PDB entry 5G4H | X-ray diffraction, 1.50 A resolution | chains A and C of the 3 polymer chains in the assembly

== Chain A ==
Name: Urease subunit gamma
Organism: Sporosarcina pasteurii
Notes: EC 3.5.1.5
Reference sequence: A0A0H3YGY5 (A0A0H3YGY5_SPOPA); residues 1-100 here = UniProt positions 1-100
Amino-acid sequence (100 residues; each row starts with the number of its first residue):
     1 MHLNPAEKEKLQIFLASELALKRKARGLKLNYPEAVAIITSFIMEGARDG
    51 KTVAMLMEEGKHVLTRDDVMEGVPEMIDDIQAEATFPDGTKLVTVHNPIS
Modified residues: Met-1 (n-carboxymethionine; CXM)

== Chain C ==
Name: Urease subunit alpha
Organism: Sporosarcina pasteurii
Notes: EC 3.5.1.5
Reference sequence: A0A0H3YL32 (A0A0H3YL32_SPOPA); numbering as in UniProt (aligned over 1-570)
Amino-acid sequence (570 residues; row label = number of the first residue in the row):
     1 MKINRQQYAESYGPTVGDQVRLADTDLWIEVEKDYTTYGDEANFGGGKVL
    51 REGMGENGTYTRTENVLDLLLTNALILDYTGIYKADIGVKDGYIVGIGKG
   101 GNPDIMDGVTPNMIVGTATEVIAAEGKIVTAGGIDTHVHFINPDQVDVAL
   151 ANGITTLFGGGTGPAEGSKATTVTPGPWNIEKMLKSTEGLPINVGILGKG
   201 HGSSIAPIMEQIDAGAAGLKIHEDWGATPASIDRSLTVADEADVQVAIHS
   251 DTLNEAGFLEDTLRAINGRVIHSFHVEGAGGGHAPDIMAMAGHPNVLPSS
   301 TNPTRPFTVNTIDEHLDMLMVCHHLKQNIPEDVAFADSRIRPETIAAEDI
   351 LHDLGIISMMSTDALAMGRAGEMVLRTWQTADKMKKQRGPLAEEKNGSDN
   401 FRAKRYVSKYTINPAIAQGIAHEVGSIEEGKFADLVLWEPKFFGVKADRV
   451 IKGGIIAYAQIGDPSASIPTPQPVMGRRMYGTVGDLIHDTNITFMSKSSI
   501 QQGVPAKLGLKRRIGTVKNCRNIGKKDMKWNDVTTDIDINPETYEVKVDG
   551 EVLTCEPVKELPMAQRYFLF
Modified residues: Lys-220 (lysine nz-carboxylic acid; KCX)
Covalently attached groups: catechol (CAQ) linked to Cys-322
Ion coordination: Ni2+ site 1: His-137, His-139, Lys-220, Asp-363 (together with hydroxide ion); Ni2+ site 2: Lys-220, His-249, His-275 (together with hydroxide ion)
Residues lining bound ligands:
  - catechol (CAQ): Lys-169, Val-321, Ala-366, Ile-468, Pro-469, Thr-470
  - hydroxide ion (OH): His-137, His-139, Lys-220, His-222, His-249, His-275, Gly-280, Asp-363
What the authors report for this chain:
  - binding site for catechol: Cys-322, Leu-365
  - Ni2+ coordination: Lys-220, His-275

== Interface between chain A and chain C ==
Pairs across the interface (40; chain A residue first):
  Ala-6(A) / Ser-465(C)
  Glu-9(A) / Pro-464(C)
  Glu-9(A) / Pro-473(C)
  Glu-9(A) / Arg-477(C)  salt bridge
  Lys-10(A) / Asp-463(C)  salt bridge
  Gln-12(A) / Met-475(C)
  Ile-13(A) / Gln-472(C)
  Ile-13(A) / Pro-473(C)
  Leu-19(A) / Leu-569(C)  hydrophobic
  Leu-19(A) / Phe-570(C)  hydrophobic
  Arg-23(A) / Leu-569(C)  hydrogen bond (side chain-backbone)
  Arg-23(A) / Phe-570(C)
  Asn-31(A) / Gln-565(C)  hydrogen bond (side chain-backbone)
  Asn-31(A) / Arg-566(C)
  Asn-31(A) / Phe-568(C)  hydrogen bond (side chain-backbone)
  Tyr-32(A) / Phe-442(C)  hydrophobic
  Tyr-32(A) / Arg-566(C)  hydrogen bond (backbone-backbone)
  Pro-33(A) / Arg-566(C)
  Pro-33(A) / Tyr-567(C)
  Pro-33(A) / Phe-568(C)
  Pro-33(A) / Leu-569(C)
  Glu-34(A) / Leu-569(C)
  Val-36(A) / Gln-472(C)
  Thr-40(A) / Gln-472(C)
  Met-70(A) / Gln-565(C)
  Met-70(A) / Arg-566(C)
  Glu-71(A) / Arg-566(C)  hydrogen bond (backbone-side chain)
  Val-73(A) / Arg-566(C)
  Met-76(A) / Lys-441(C)  hydrogen bond (backbone-side chain)
  Met-76(A) / Arg-566(C)
  Met-76(A) / Tyr-567(C)  hydrophobic
  Gln-81(A) / Ile-468(C)
  Gln-81(A) / Thr-470(C)  hydrogen bond
  Gln-81(A) / Pro-471(C)
  Gln-81(A) / Gln-472(C)  hydrogen bond (backbone-backbone)
  Glu-83(A) / Ala-466(C)
  Glu-83(A) / Ser-467(C)  hydrogen bond
  Leu-92(A) / Ser-467(C)
  Leu-92(A) / Ile-468(C)  hydrophobic
  Leu-92(A) / Pro-471(C)  hydrophobic
Interface residues without a listed pair, chain A (24 interface residues in all): Ala-16, Met-44, Asp-78, Ala-82

== Summary ==
The interface between chain A and chain C involves 24 residues on one side and 20 on the other, with 9
hydrogen bonds and 2 salt bridges. Among the polar pairs are Glu-9(A)/Arg-477(C), Lys-10(A)/Asp-463(C) and
Arg-23(A)/Leu-569(C). The paper reports a binding site for catechol at Cys-322(C) and Leu-365(C); Ni2+
coordination by Lys-220(C) and His-275(C).
Here chain A is Urease subunit gamma and chain C is Urease subunit alpha, both from Sporosarcina pasteurii.
Entry 5G4H (1.50 A resolution catechol (1,2-dihydroxybenzene) inhibited Sporosarcina pasteurii urease) was
determined by X-ray diffraction.
